PDB entry 6Z92 | X-ray diffraction, 2.07 A resolution | chain A

# Chain A
Name: DUF523 domain-containing protein
From: uncultured bacterium
UniProt: A0A2H4Z949 (A0A2H4Z949_9BACT); residue numbers follow UniProt; this construct covers 1-158
Amino-acid sequence (166 residues; numbered 1 to 166; the number before each row is that of its first residue):
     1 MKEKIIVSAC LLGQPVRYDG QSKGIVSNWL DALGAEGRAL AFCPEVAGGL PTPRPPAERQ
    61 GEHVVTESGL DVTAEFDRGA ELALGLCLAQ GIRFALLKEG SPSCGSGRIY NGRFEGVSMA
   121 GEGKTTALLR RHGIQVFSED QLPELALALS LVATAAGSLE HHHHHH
Disordered / not traced: 1-2, 153-166
Construct notes: expression tag (159-166)
Bound ions: 4Fe-4S cluster Fe: Cys10, Cys43, Cys104 (together with 1,2-ethanediol)
Residues lining bound ligands: 4Fe-4S cluster (SF4): Ser8, Ala9, Cys10, Val16, Arg17, Phe42, Cys43, Pro44, Glu45, Arg54, Lys98, Ser101, Ser103, Cys104
From the paper describing this entry:
  - catalytic residues: Glu45, Ser101
  - mutagenesis - E45A, E45Q, S101A, S101C: abolished growth
  - mutagenesis - R17A, R17K, R17M, Y18A, Y18F, Y18L, E45D, K98A, K98L, S103A, S103T: unchanged growth
  - mutagenesis - S101T: unchanged growth in response to 4-thiouracil
  - mutagenesis - S101T: abolished growth in response to 2- thiouracil
  - mutagenesis - S103C: unchanged growth in response to 4- thiouracil
  - mutagenesis - S103C: abolished growth in response to 2-thiouracil

# Overview
Chain A binds 4Fe-4S cluster. Cys10, Cys43 and Cys104 coordinate a 4Fe-4S cluster Fe ion. The paper reports
catalytic residues Glu45 and Ser101; E45A, E45Q and S101A, among others, abolish growth; 17 substitutions were
tested in all.
Chain A is DUF523 domain-containing protein (uncultured bacterium); the structure, [4Fe-4S]-dependent
thiouracil desulfidase TudS (DUF523Vcz) solved by Fe-SAD phasing, was determined by X-ray diffraction together
with 6Z93, 6Z94, 6Z96 and 6ZW9 from the same study.
